Entry 7OJL (electron microscopy, 3.30 A resolution); this record covers chains L and D of the 3 polymer chains in the assembly.

Chain L:
Protein: RNA-directed RNA polymerase L
Source organism: Lassa mammarenavirus
Notes: EC 2.7.7.48, 3.1.-.-
UniProt: A0A3S8NV63 (A0A3S8NV63_9VIRU); numbering as in UniProt (aligned over 1-2217)
Chain sequence (2217 residues; each row starts with the number of its first residue):
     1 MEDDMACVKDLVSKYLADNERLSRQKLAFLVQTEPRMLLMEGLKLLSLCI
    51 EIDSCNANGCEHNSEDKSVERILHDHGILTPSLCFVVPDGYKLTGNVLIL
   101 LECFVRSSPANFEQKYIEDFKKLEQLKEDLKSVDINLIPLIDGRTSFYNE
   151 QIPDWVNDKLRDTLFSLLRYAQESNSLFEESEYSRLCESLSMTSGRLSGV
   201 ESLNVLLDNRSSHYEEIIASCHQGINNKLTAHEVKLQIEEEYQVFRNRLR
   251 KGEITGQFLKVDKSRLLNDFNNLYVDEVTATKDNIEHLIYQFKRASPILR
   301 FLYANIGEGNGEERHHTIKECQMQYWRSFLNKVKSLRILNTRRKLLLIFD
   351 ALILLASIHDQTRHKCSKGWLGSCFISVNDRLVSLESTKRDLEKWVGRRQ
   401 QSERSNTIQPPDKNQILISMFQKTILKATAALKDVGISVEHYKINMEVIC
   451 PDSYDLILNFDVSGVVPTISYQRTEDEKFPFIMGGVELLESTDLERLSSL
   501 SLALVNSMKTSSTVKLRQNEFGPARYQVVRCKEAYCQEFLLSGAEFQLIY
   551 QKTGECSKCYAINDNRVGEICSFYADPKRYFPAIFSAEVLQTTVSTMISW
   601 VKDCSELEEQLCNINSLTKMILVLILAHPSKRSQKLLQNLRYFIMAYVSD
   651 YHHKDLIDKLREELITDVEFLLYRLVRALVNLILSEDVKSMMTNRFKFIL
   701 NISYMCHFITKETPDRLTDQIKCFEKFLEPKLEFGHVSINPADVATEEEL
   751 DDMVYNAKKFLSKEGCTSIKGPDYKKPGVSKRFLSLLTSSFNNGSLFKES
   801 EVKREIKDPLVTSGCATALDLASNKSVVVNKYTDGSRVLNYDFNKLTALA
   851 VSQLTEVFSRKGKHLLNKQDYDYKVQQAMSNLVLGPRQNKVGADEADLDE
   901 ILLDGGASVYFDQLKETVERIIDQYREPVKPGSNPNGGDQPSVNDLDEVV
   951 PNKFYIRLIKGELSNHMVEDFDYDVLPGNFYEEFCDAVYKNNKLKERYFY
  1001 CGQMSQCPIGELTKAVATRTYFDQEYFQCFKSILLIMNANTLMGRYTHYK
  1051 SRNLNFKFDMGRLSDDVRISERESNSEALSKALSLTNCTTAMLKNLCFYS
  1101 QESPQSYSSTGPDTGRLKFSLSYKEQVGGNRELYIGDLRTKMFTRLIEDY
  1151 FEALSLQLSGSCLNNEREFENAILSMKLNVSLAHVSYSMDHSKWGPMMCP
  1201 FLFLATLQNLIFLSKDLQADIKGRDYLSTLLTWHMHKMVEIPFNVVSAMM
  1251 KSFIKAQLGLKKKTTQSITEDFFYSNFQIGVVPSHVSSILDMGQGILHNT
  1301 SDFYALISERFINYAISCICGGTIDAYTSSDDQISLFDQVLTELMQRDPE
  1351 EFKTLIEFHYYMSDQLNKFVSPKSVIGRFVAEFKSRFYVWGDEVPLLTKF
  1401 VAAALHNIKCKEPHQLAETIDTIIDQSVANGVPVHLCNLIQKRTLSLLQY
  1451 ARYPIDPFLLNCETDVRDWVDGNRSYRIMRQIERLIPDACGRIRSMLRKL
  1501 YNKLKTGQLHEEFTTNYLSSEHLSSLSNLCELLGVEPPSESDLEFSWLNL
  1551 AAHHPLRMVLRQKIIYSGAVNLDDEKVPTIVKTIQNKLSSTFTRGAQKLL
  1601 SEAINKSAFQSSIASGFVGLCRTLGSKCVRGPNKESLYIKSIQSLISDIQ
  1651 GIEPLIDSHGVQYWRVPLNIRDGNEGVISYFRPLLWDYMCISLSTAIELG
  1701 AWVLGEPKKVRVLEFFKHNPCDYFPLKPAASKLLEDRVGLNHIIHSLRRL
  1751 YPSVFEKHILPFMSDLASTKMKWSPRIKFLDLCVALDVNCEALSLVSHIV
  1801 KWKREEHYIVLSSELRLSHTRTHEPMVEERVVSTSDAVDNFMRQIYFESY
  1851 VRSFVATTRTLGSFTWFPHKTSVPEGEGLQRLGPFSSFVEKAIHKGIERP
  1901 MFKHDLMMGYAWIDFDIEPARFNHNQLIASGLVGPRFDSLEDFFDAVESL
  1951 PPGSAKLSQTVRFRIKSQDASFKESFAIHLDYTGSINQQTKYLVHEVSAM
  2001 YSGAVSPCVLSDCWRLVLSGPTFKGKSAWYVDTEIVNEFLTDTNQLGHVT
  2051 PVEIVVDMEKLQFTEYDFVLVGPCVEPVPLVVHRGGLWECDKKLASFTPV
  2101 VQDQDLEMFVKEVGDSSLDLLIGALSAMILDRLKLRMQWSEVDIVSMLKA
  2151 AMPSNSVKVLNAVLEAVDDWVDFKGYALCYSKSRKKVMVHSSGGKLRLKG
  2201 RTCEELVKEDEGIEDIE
Not modelled in the structure: 1-198, 308-318, 405-409, 812-818, 885-901, 927-939, 1003-1012, 1040-1052, 1088-1092, 1567-1574, 1590-1608, 1731-1737, 1764-1775, 1824-2217
Disulfides: Cys321-Cys366
Metal / ion sites: Mn2+: Asp1332, Glu1382
Reported in the primary citation:
  - binding site for 5' RNA (chain D): Pro297, Ser470 to Thr474, Gln518 to Tyr526, Tyr574, Ile665, Lys1255 to Thr1265
  - binding site for 3' RNA: Arg337, Asn340 to Arg343, Trp395, Arg399, Lys423, Arg957, Lys960, Arg1561, Arg1622
  - conformationally variable residues (order/disorder transition): Asn340 to Arg343
  - mutagenesis - V514G/K515A, R525A/Y526A, Y1099A: abolished catalytic activity
  - mutagenesis - L43G, L43N, L46G, L46N, V105G, R106K, P109G, K115A, R185A, L186G, L190G, L190N, H316A, C321A, N331A/K332A, H364A, C366A, R473A/T474A, Q551A/K552A, Y574A, L1093S, L1096A, L1096N, C1097G, F1098A, F1098S, E1102A, K1263A/T1265A, F1592A: decreased catalytic activity
  - mutagenesis - Q114A, E1102A: unchanged catalytic activity on 5' end only or both promoter ends
  - mutagenesis - Y1450A/R1452A: unchanged catalytic activity on 19 nt 3' and 20 nt 5' promoter RNAs
  - mutagenesis - Y1450A/R1452A: decreased catalytic activity on 47 nt hairpin RNA
  - mutagenesis - L502A, K509A, R1622A: unchanged catalytic activity

Chain D:
Molecule: 5' RNA
Sequence (20 nucleotides; row label = number of the first residue in the row):
     1 GCGCACCGGGGAUCCUAGGC

Interface between chain L and chain D:
Pairs across the interface (65; chain L residue first):
  Pro297(L) - G1(D)  base contact
  Thr341(L) - U13(D)  base contact
  Arg342(L) - U13(D)  base contact
  Arg342(L) - C14(D)  base contact
  Ser402(L) - G19(D)  base contact
  Ser470(L) - G1(D)  hydrogen bond to the base
  Tyr471(L) - G1(D)  hydrogen bond to the base
  Tyr471(L) - G10(D)  sugar contact
  Tyr471(L) - G11(D)  hydrogen bond to the phosphate
  Gln472(L) - G1(D)  hydrogen bond to the base
  Arg473(L) - G1(D)  sugar contact
  Thr474(L) - G1(D)  hydrogen bond to the base
  Ser512(L) - A12(D)  hydrogen bond to the base
  Thr513(L) - A12(D)  base contact
  Val514(L) - A12(D)  base contact
  Val514(L) - U13(D)  base contact
  Lys515(L) - G11(D)  sugar contact
  Lys515(L) - A12(D)  hydrogen bond to the sugar
  Lys515(L) - U13(D)  phosphate contact
  Gln518(L) - G11(D)  base contact
  Gln518(L) - U13(D)  hydrogen bond to the phosphate
  Asn519(L) - G11(D)  base contact
  Glu520(L) - G11(D)  base contact
  Arg525(L) - G11(D)  hydrogen bond to the base
  Tyr526(L) - G10(D)  base contact
  Tyr526(L) - G11(D)  base contact
  Val529(L) - G11(D)  base contact
  Gln551(L) - G11(D)  sugar contact
  Lys552(L) - G10(D)  salt bridge to the phosphate
  Lys552(L) - G11(D)  sugar contact
  Lys552(L) - A12(D)  phosphate contact
  Cys556(L) - G9(D)  sugar contact
  Ser557(L) - C2(D)  sugar contact
  Ser557(L) - G9(D)  hydrogen bond to the sugar
  Ser557(L) - G10(D)  sugar contact
  Lys558(L) - G10(D)  sugar contact
  Cys559(L) - G10(D)  hydrogen bond to the sugar
  Ser572(L) - G1(D)  hydrogen bond to the base
  Phe573(L) - G1(D)  sugar contact
  Tyr574(L) - G1(D)  base contact
  Tyr574(L) - C2(D)  sugar contact
  Tyr574(L) - G9(D)  base contact
  Tyr574(L) - G10(D)  hydrogen bond to the base
  Ala575(L) - C2(D)  sugar contact
  Ser630(L) - G3(D)  phosphate contact
  Arg632(L) - C4(D)  salt bridge to the phosphate
  Ile665(L) - C4(D)  base contact
  Pro714(L) - G3(D)  phosphate contact
  Asp715(L) - G3(D)  hydrogen bond to the sugar
  Thr718(L) - C4(D)  phosphate contact
  Thr718(L) - A5(D)  base contact
  Ile721(L) - A5(D)  base contact
  Lys722(L) - A5(D)  salt bridge to the phosphate
  Glu725(L) - A5(D)  hydrogen bond to the sugar
  Lys861(L) - G9(D)  phosphate contact
  Lys861(L) - G10(D)  salt bridge to the phosphate
  Ala1248(L) - A5(D)  base contact
  Met1249(L) - A5(D)  base contact
  Ser1252(L) - C7(D)  base contact
  Lys1255(L) - C7(D)  phosphate contact
  Lys1255(L) - G8(D)  salt bridge to the phosphate
  Lys1263(L) - C6(D)  hydrogen bond to the base
  Lys1263(L) - C7(D)  hydrogen bond to the base
  Thr1265(L) - C6(D)  hydrogen bond to the base
  Glu1270(L) - C7(D)  hydrogen bond to the base
Also at the interface, not in a pair above, chain L (56 interface residues in all): Arg300, Asp576, Arg579, Lys631, Thr666, Leu717, Val857, Asn1053, Asn1055, Lys1261
Also at the interface, not in a pair above, chain D (16 interface residues in all): C15

Overview:
56 residues of chain L and 16 residues of chain D are in contact; the contacts include 19 hydrogen bonds and 5
salt bridges. Polar contacts include Ser470(L)-G1(D), Tyr471(L)-G1(D) and Gln472(L)-G1(D). From the paper: a
binding site for 3' RNA at Arg337(L), Asn340(L) and Trp395(L) among others; L43G, L43N and L46G of chain L,
among others, reduce catalytic activity; 37 substitutions were tested in all.
Chain L is RNA-directed RNA polymerase L (Lassa mammarenavirus) and chain D is 5' RNA; the structure, Lassa
virus L protein in a pre-initiation conformation [PREINITIATION], was determined by electron microscopy,
deposited together with 7OEA, 7OEB, 7OJK and 7OJN.
